PDB entry 8P8V | electron microscopy, 8.70 A resolution (very low resolution: no residue pairs are listed; an interface is given only as per-side residue counts) | chains 3 and m of the 59 polymer chains in the assembly

# Chain 3
Molecule: 23S ribosomal RNA
Organism: Mycoplasmoides pneumoniae M129
Sequence (2907 nucleotides; row label = number of the first residue in the row):
     1 UACAAUAAGUUACUAAGGGCUUAUGGUGGAUGCCUUGGCACUAAUAGGCG
    51 AUGAAGGACGUGUUAACCUGCGAUAAGCUUCGGGUAGGUGGUAAGAACCU
   101 CAGAUCCGGAGAUUUCCGAAUGGAGCAAUCCGGUAGUUGGAAACAGCUAU
   151 CAUUAAUUGAUGAAUAAAUAGUCAAUUAAAGCAAUACGUGGUGAAGUGAA
   201 ACAUCUCAGUAGCCACAGGAAAAGAAAACGAAUGUGAUUCCGUGUGUAGU
   251 GGCGAGCGAAAGCGGAACAGGCCAAACUUAUCAUUAGAUAGGGGUUGUAG
   301 GGCUUGCAAUGUGGACUUGAAAACGAUAGAAGAAGCUGUUGGAAAGCAGC
   351 GCGCAAAAGGGUGAUAGCCCCGUAUUUGAAAUUGUUUUCAUACCUAGCGA
   401 GAUCCCUGAGUAGCUCGGAAAACGUUAUUUUGAGUGAAUCUGCCCAGACC
   451 AUUGGGUAAGCCUAAAUACUAAUUAGUGACCGAUAGCGAAACAGUACCGU
   501 GAGGGAAAGGUGAAAAGAACCCAGAGAUGGGAGUGAAAUAGAUUCUGAAA
   551 CCAUAUGCCUACAACGUGUCAGAGCACAUUAAUGUGUGAUGGCGUGCGUU
   601 UUGAAGUAUGAGCCGGCGAGUUAUGAUAGCAAGCGUUAGUUAACCAGGAG
   651 AUGGGGAGCUGUAGCGAAAGCGAGUUUUAAAAGAGCGUUUGUUUGUUAUU
   701 AUAGACCCGAAACGGGUUGAGCUAGUCAUGAGCAGGUUGAAGGUUGAGUA
   751 ACAUCAACUGGAGGACCGAACCGACUCUCGUUGAAACGAUAGCGGAUGAC
   801 UUGUGAUUAGGGGUGAAAUUCCAAUCGAAAUCCGUGAUAGCUGGUUCUCG
   851 UCGAAAUAGCUUUAAGGCUAGCGUGAGAUCACAAAUAAGUGGAGGUAAAG
   901 CUACUGAAUGUAUGAUGGCGCCACCUAGGCGUACUGAAUACAAUUAAACU
   951 CUGAAUGCCAUUUAUUUUAUUCUCGCAGUCAGACAGUGGGGGAUAAGCUU
  1001 CAUUGUCAAGAGGGGAAGAGCCCAGAUCAUUAAAUAAGGUCCCCAAAAUA
  1051 UACUAAGUGGAAAAGGAUGUGAAAGUGCUAAAACAGCAAGGAUGUUGGCU
  1101 UAGAAGCAGCCAUCGUUUAAAGAGUGCGUAACAGCUCACUUGUCGAGUGU
  1151 UUUUGCGCCGAAGAUGUAACGGGGCUAAGUAUAUUACCGAAUUUAUGGAU
  1201 AAGAUUUAUAUCUUGUGGUAGACGAGCGUUGUAUUGGAGUUGAAGUCAAA
  1251 GCGUGAGCAUUGGUGGAUCCAAUACAAGUGAGAAUGCCGGCAUGAGUAAC
  1301 GCUUGGGAGUGAGAAUCUCCCAAACCGAUUGACUAAGGUUUCCUGGACCA
  1351 GGGUCGUCCUUCCAGGGUUAGUCUGGACCUAAGCUGAGGCUGAAAAGCGU
  1401 AGGCGAUGGACAACAGGUUAAUAUUCCUGUACUUACAGUUAGACUGAUGG
  1451 AGUGACAAAGAAGGUUUUCCACCCCCAUAAUUGGAUUUGGGGAUAAAUCA
  1501 UAAGGUGGUACAAUAGGCAAAUCCGUUGUGCAUAACAUUGAGUGAUGAUG
  1551 UCGAGUGAAUGAGUGAUCAAGUAGCGAAGGUGGUAUUAAUCAUGCUUUCA
  1601 AGAAAAGCUUCUAGGGUUAAUCUAGCUGUAACCAGUACCGAGAACGAACA
  1651 CACGUAGUCAAGGAGAGGAUCCUAAGGUUAGCGAGUGAACUAUAGCCAAG
  1701 GAACUCUGCAAAUUAACCCCGUAAGUUAGCGAGAAGGGGUGCUUAUGUAA
  1751 AAGUAAGCCGCAGUGAAGAACGAGGGGGGACUGUUUAACUAAAACACAAC
  1801 UCUAUGCCAAACCGUAAGGUGAUGUAUAUGGGGUGACACCUGCCCAGUGC
  1851 UGGAAGGUUAAAGAAGGAGGUUAGCGCAAGCGAAGCUUUUAACUGAAGCC
  1901 CCAGUGAACGGCGGCCGUAACUAUAACGGUCCUAAGGUAGCGAAAUUCCU
  1951 AGUCGGGUAAAUUCCGUCCCGCUUGAAUGGUGUAACCAUCUCUUGACUGU
  2001 CUCGGCUAUAGACUCGGUGAAAUCCAGGUACGGGUGAAGACACCCGUUAG
  2051 GCGCAACGGGACGGAAAGACCCCGUGAAGCUUUACUGUAGCUUAAUAUUG
  2101 AUCAGGACAUUAUCAUGUAGAGAAUAGGUAGGAGCAAUCGAUGCAAGUUC
  2151 GCUAGGACUUGUUGAUGCGAAAGGUGGAAUACUACCCUUGGUUGUGUGCU
  2201 GUUCUAAUUGGUAACUGUUAUCCAGUUUCAAGACAGUGUUAGGUGGGCAG
  2251 UUUGACUGGGGCGGUCGCCUCCUAAAAGGUAACGGAGGCGUACAAAGGUA
  2301 CCUUCAGUACGGUUGGAAAUCGUAUGUAGAGUGUAAUGGUGUAAGGGUGC
  2351 UUGACUGUGAGACAUACAGGUCGAACAGGUGAGAAAUCAGGUCAUAGUGA
  2401 UCCGGUGGUCCAGUAUGGAAUGGCCAUCGCUCAACGGAUAAAAGCUACUC
  2451 CGGGGAUAACAGGCUGAUACUGCCCAAGAGUUCAUAUCGACGGCAGUGUU
  2501 UGGCACCUCGAUGUCGACUCAUCUCAUCCUCGAGCUGAAGCAGGUUCGAA
  2551 GGGUUCGGCUGUUCGCCGAUUAAAGAGAUACGUGAGUUGGGUUCAAACCG
  2601 UCGUGAGACAGGUUGGUCCCUAUCUAUUGUGCCCGUAGGAAGAUUGAAGA
  2651 GUGUUGCUUCUAGUACGAGAGGACCGAAGCGAGGACACCUCUUAUGCUCC
  2701 AGUUGUAGCGCCAGCUGCACCGCUGGGUAGUAACGUGUCUAUUAGAUAAA
  2751 CGCUGAAAGCAUCUAAGUGUGAAACUAUCUCAAAGAUUAAUCUUCCCAUU
  2801 UCGCAAGAAAGUAAGAGCCGUCAAAGACGAUGACGUUGAUAGGUUACAGG
  2851 UGUAAGCAUAGUGAUAUGUUGAGCUGAGUAAUACUAAUUGCUCGAGGACU
  2901 UAUUGGA
Not modelled in the structure: 1-7, 2901-2907
Modified / non-standard residues: 1MG (1N-methylguanosine-5'-monophosphate) at position 783; OMG (o2'-methylguanosine-5'-monophosphate) at position 2259; 2MA (2-methyladenosine-5'-monophosphate) at position 2511
Metal / ion sites: Mg2+ site 1: A16, G17; Mg2+ site 2 near U197 (its only coordinating residue here); Mg2+ site 3: A201, C202; Mg2+ site 4 near A222 (its only coordinating residue here); Mg2+ site 5 near A331 (its only coordinating residue here); Mg2+ site 6 near A333 (its only coordinating residue here); Mg2+ site 7 near A366 (its only coordinating residue here); Mg2+ site 8: U428, C445; Mg2+ site 9 near G442 (its only coordinating residue here); Mg2+ site 10: G447, A2415; Mg2+ site 11 near A458 (its only coordinating residue here); Mg2+ site 12: U484, A508; 139 more Mg2+ sites not listed; 1 more K+ sites not listed
Residues lining bound ligands: chloramphenicol (CLM): G2068, A2069, A2459, C2460, 2MA_2511, U2512, G2513, U2514, U2593

# Chain m
Name: 50S ribosomal protein L17
Organism: Mycoplasmoides pneumoniae M129
UniProtKB: Q59547 (RL17_MYCPN); numbering as in UniProt (aligned over 1-124)
Chain sequence (124 residues; numbered 1 to 124; the number before each row is that of its first residue):
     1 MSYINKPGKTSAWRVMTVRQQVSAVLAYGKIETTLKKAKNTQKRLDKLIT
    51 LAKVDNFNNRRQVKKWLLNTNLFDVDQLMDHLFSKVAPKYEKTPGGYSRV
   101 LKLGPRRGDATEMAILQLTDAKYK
Not modelled in the structure: 1, 121-124

# Chain 3 / chain m interface
At this resolution (9 A) residue pairs are not listed: 56 residues of chain 3 and 58 of chain m lie at the interface.

# Summary
56 residues of chain 3 face 58 of chain m across their interface. Chain 3 binds chloramphenicol. A16(3) and
G17(3) coordinate Mg2+ site 1. A201(3) and C202(3) coordinate Mg2+ site 3.
Here chain 3 is 23S ribosomal RNA and chain m is 50S ribosomal protein L17, both from Mycoplasmoides
pneumoniae M129. Entry 8P8V (Mycoplasma pneumoniae di-ribosome in chloramphenicol-treated cells (leading 70S))
was determined by electron microscopy together with 8P6P, 8P7X, 8P7Y, 8P8B and 8P8W from the same study.
